Entry 3ZGL (X-ray diffraction, 1.68 A resolution); this record covers chain A.

== Chain A ==
Name: 4-hydroxy-3-methylbut-2-enyl diphosphate reductase
Source organism: Escherichia coli
Notes: EC 1.17.1.2
UniProtKB: P62623 (ISPH_ECOLI); residue numbers follow UniProt; this construct covers 1-316
Chain sequence (332 residues; row label = number of the first residue in the row; numbers below 1 keep their minus sign (Met-15 is residue -15)):
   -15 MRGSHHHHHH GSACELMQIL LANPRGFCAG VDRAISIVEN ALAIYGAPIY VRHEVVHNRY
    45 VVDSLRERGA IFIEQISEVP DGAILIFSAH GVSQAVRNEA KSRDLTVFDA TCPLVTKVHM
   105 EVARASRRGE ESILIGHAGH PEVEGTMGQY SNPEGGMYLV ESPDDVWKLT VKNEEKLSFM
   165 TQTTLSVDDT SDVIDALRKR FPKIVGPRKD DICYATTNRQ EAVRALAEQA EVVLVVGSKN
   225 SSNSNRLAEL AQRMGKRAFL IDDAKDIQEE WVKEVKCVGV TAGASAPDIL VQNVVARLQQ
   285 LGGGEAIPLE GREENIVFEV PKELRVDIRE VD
Unresolved in the structure: -15 to 0, 310-316
Sequence notes: expression tag (-15 to 0)
Metal / ion sites: 4Fe-4S cluster Fe: Cys12, Cys96, Cys197 (together with 10E)
Small-molecule neighbours:
  - 10E ((2E)-4-amino-3-methylbut-2-en-1-yl trihydrogen diphosphate): Val15, Val40, His41, Ala73, His74, Val99, His124, Glu126, Thr167, Thr168, Asn224, Ser225, Ser226, Asn227, Ala268, Ser269
  - 4Fe-4S cluster (SF4): Cys12, Gly14, Val15, Cys96, Leu98, Val99, Thr167, Thr168, Cys197, Tyr198, Ala199, Thr200, Ala268
Curated features (UniProtKB/Swiss-Prot):
  - active site: Glu126 (Proton donor)
  - binding site ([4Fe-4S] cluster): Cys12, Cys96, Cys197
  - binding site ((2E)-4-hydroxy-3-methylbut-2-enyl diphosphate): His41, His74, His124, Thr167, Ser225, Ser226, Asn227, Ser269
  - binding site (dimethylallyl diphosphate): His41, His74, His124, Ser225, Ser226, Asn227, Ser269
  - binding site (isopentenyl diphosphate): His41, His74, His124, Ser225, Ser226, Asn227, Ser269
  - mutagenesis: Cys12 (C12S: Loss of catalytic activity), His41 (H41N: No effect on catalytic activity), His74 (H74N: Reduces catalytic activity 2-fold), Cys96 (C96S: Loss of catalytic activity), Val99 (V99A: No effect on catalytic activity), His124 (H124N: Loss of catalytic activity), Glu126 (E126D/Q: Loss of catalytic activity), Thr167 (T167C: Reduces catalytic activity 3-fold; T167S: No effect on catalytic activity), Cys197 (C197S: Loss of catalytic activity), Ser225 (S225C: Loss of catalytic activity), Asn227 (N227Q: Reduces catalytic activity 20-fold)

== Overview ==
Chain A binds 4Fe-4S cluster and compound 10E. The 4Fe-4S cluster Fe site is built by Cys12, Cys96 and Cys197.
Curated annotation (UniProt) lists active-site residue Glu126, 3 [4Fe-4S] cluster-binding residues, 8
(2E)-4-hydroxy-3-methylbut-2-enyl diphosphate-binding residues and 7 dimethylallyl diphosphate-binding
residues.
Chain A is 4-hydroxy-3-methylbut-2-enyl diphosphate reductase (Escherichia coli); the structure, Crystal
structures of Escherichia coli IspH in complex with AMBPP a potent inhibitor of the methylerythritol ..., was
determined by X-ray diffraction, deposited together with 3ZGN.
